Entry 7P0T (X-ray diffraction, 2.60 A resolution); this record covers chains A and C of the 3 polymer chains in the assembly.

Chain A:
Protein: H-2 class I histocompatibility antigen, D-B alpha chain
Organism: Mus musculus
UniProt: P01899 (HA11_MOUSE); residues 1-276 here correspond to UniProt positions 25-300 (UniProt number = residue number + 24)
Sequence (276 residues; numbered 1 to 276; the number before each row is that of its first residue):
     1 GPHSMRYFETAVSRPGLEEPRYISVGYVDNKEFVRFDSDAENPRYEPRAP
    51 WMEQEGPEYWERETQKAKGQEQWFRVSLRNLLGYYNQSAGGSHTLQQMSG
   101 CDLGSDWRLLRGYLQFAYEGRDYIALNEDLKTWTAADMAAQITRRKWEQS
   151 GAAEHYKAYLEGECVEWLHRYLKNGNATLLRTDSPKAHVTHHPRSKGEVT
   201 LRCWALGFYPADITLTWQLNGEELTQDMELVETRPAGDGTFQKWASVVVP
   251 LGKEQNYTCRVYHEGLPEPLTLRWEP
Not modelled in the structure: 175-177, 195-199, 219-229, 248-254, 274-276
Disulfide bonds: Cys101-Cys164, Cys203-Cys259
From the paper describing this entry:
  - conformationally variable residues (side-chain flip): Arg62, His155, Glu163

Chain C:
Protein: Derived peptide gp33-41 from LCMV
Organism: Lymphocytic choriomeningitis mammarenavirus
Sequence (9 residues; row label = number of the first residue in the row):
     1 KAVYNFATM
Modified / non-standard residues: Phe6 (D-phenylalanine; DPN)
From the paper describing this entry:
  - conformationally variable residues (side-chain flip): Phe6

Chain A / chain C interface:
Pairs across the interface (43; chain A residue first):
  Met5(A) with Lys1(C)
  Tyr7(A) with Lys1(C), hydrogen bond (side chain-backbone); Ala2(C), hydrogen bond (side chain-backbone)
  Tyr45(A) with Ala2(C)
  Arg62(A) with Lys1(C)
  Glu63(A) with Lys1(C); Ala2(C), hydrogen bond (side chain-backbone)
  Lys66(A) with Ala2(C), hydrogen bond (side chain-backbone); Val3(C)
  Gln70(A) with Val3(C); Tyr4(C); Asn5(C), hydrogen bond (side chain-backbone)
  Trp73(A) with Asn5(C); Phe6(C), hydrogen bond (side chain-backbone); Ala7(C), hydrogen bond (side chain-backbone); Thr8(C)
  Ser77(A) with Thr8(C); Met9(C), hydrogen bond (side chain-backbone)
  Asn80(A) with Thr8(C); Met9(C), hydrogen bond (side chain-backbone)
  Leu81(A) with Met9(C), hydrophobic
  Tyr84(A) with Met9(C), hydrogen bond (side chain-backbone)
  Leu95(A) with Met9(C), hydrophobic
  Gln97(A) with Val3(C); Asn5(C), hydrogen bond
  Ser99(A) with Val3(C)
  Phe116(A) with Asn5(C); Met9(C), hydrophobic
  Tyr123(A) with Met9(C), hydrophobic
  Thr143(A) with Met9(C), hydrogen bond (side chain-backbone)
  Trp147(A) with Ala7(C), hydrogen bond (side chain-backbone); Thr8(C), hydrogen bond (side chain-backbone); Met9(C), hydrophobic
  Ser150(A) with Ala7(C)
  His155(A) with Tyr4(C), hydrogen bond (side chain-backbone); Phe6(C)
  Tyr156(A) with Asn5(C), hydrogen bond; Phe6(C)
  Tyr159(A) with Lys1(C), hydrogen bond (side chain-backbone); Ala2(C); Val3(C), hydrophobic
  Trp167(A) with Lys1(C)
  Tyr171(A) with Lys1(C), hydrogen bond (side chain-backbone)
Other interface residues (no listed pair), chain A (32 interface residues in all): Glu9, Tyr59, Gly69, Phe74, Val76, Ile124, Lys146
Interface features reported in the paper:
  - residue pairs: Trp73(A)-Phe6(C), Tyr156(A)-Phe6(C)
  - interface residues, chain A: Trp73(A), Tyr156(A)

Summary:
Chain A and chain C form an interface of 32 and 9 residues respectively, with 18 hydrogen bonds. Polar pairs
include Tyr7(A)-Lys1(C), Tyr7(A)-Ala2(C) and Glu63(A)-Ala2(C). The authors report contacts between Trp73(A)
and Phe6(C) and Tyr156(A) and Phe6(C). The paper reports interface residues Trp73(A) and Tyr156(A);
conformational variability at Arg62(A), His155(A) and Phe6(C) among others.
Chain A is H-2 class I histocompatibility antigen, D-B alpha chain (Mus musculus) and chain C is Derived
peptide gp33-41 from LCMV (Lymphocytic choriomeningitis mammarenavirus); the structure, CRYSTAL STRUCTURE OF
THE MURINE CLASS I MAJOR HISTOCOMPATIBILITY COMPLEX H-2DB IN COMPLEX WITH LCMV-DERIVED GP33 ..., was
determined by X-ray diffraction, deposited together with 7P0A.
